PDB entry 8CF8 | electron microscopy, 2.20 A resolution | chains A and M of the 9 polymer chains in the assembly

Chain A:
Molecule: 16S rRNA
Organism: Escherichia coli BW25113
Sequence (1540 nucleotides; each row starts with the number of its first residue):
     1 AAAUUGAAGA GUUUGAUCAU GGCUCAGAUU GAACGCUGGC GGCAGGCCUA ACACAUGCAA
    61 GUCGAACGGU AACAGGAAGA AGCUUGCUUC UUUGCUGACG AGUGGCGGAC GGGUGAGUAA
   121 UGUCUGGGAA ACUGCCUGAU GGAGGGGGAU AACUACUGGA AACGGUAGCU AAUACCGCAU
   181 AACGUCGCAA GACCAAAGAG GGGGACCUUC GGGCCUCUUG CCAUCGGAUG UGCCCAGAUG
   241 GGAUUAGCUA GUAGGUGGGG UAACGGCUCA CCUAGGCGAC GAUCCCUAGC UGGUCUGAGA
   301 GGAUGACCAG CCACACUGGA ACUGAGACAC GGUCCAGACU CCUACGGGAG GCAGCAGUGG
   361 GGAAUAUUGC ACAAUGGGCG CAAGCCUGAU GCAGCCAUGC CGCGUGUAUG AAGAAGCCCU
   421 UCGGGUUGUA AAGUACUUUC AGCGGGGAGG AAGGGAGUAA AGUUAAUACC UUUGCUCAUU
   481 GACGUUACCC GCAGAAGAAG CACCGGCUAA CUCCGUGCCA GCAGCCXCGG UAAUACGGAG
   541 GGUGCAAGCG UUAAUCGGAA UUACUGGGCG UAAAGCGCAC GCAGGCGGUU UGUUAAGUCA
   601 GAUGUGAAAU CCCCGGGCUC AACCUGGGAA CUGCAUCUGA UACUGGCAAG CUUGAGUCUC
   661 GUAGAGGGGG GUAGAAUUCC AGGUGUAGCG GUGAAAUGCG UAGAGAUCUG GAGGAAUACC
   721 GGUGGCGAAG GCGGCCCCCU GGACGAAGAC UGACGCUCAG GUGCGAAAGC GUGGGGAGCA
   781 AACAGGAUUA GAUACCCUGG UAGUCCACGC CGUAAACGAU GUCGACUUGG AGGUUGUGCC
   841 CUUGAGGCGU GGCUUCCGGA GCUAACGCGU UAAGUCGACC GCCUGGGGAG UACGGCCGCA
   901 AGGUUAAAAC UCAAAUGAAU UGACGGGGGC CCGCACAAGC GGUGGAGCAU GUGGUUUAAU
   961 UCGAUGXAAC GCGAAGAACC UUACCUGGUC UUGACAUCCA CGGAAGUUUU CAGAGAUGAG
  1021 AAUGUGCCUU CGGGAACCGU GAGACAGGUG CUGCAUGGCU GUCGUCAGCU CGUGUUGUGA
  1081 AAUGUUGGGU UAAGUCCCGC AACGAGCGCA ACCCUUAUCC UUUGUUGCCA GCGGUCCGGC
  1141 CGGGAACUCA AAGGAGACUG CCAGUGAUAA ACUGGAGGAA GGUGGGGAUG ACGUCAAGUC
  1201 AUCAUGGCCC UUACGACCAG GGCUACACAC GUGCUACAAU GGCGCAUACA AAGAGAAGCG
  1261 ACCUCGCGAG AGCAAGCGGA CCUCAUAAAG UGCGUCGUAG UCCGGAUUGG AGUCUGCAAC
  1321 UCGACUCCAU GAAGUCGGAA UCGCUAGUAA UCGUGGAUCA GAAUGCCACG GUGAAUACGU
  1381 UCCCGGGCCU UGUACACACC GCCCGUXACA CCAUGGGAGU GGGUUGCAAA AGAAGUAGGU
  1441 AGCUUAACCU UCGGGAGGGC GCUUACCACU UUGUGAUUCA UGACUGGGGU GAAGUCGUAA
  1501 CAAGGUAACC GUAGGGGAAC CUGCGGUUGG AUCACCUCCU
Disordered / not traced: 1-929, 1390-1540
Modified positions: PSU (pseudouridine-5'-monophosphate) at position 516, G7M (N7-methyl-guanosine-5'-monophosphate) at position 527, 2MG (2N-methylguanosine-5'-monophosphate) at position 966, 5MC (5-methylcytidine-5'-monophosphate) at position 967, 2MG (2N-methylguanosine-5'-monophosphate) at position 1207, 4OC (4n,o2'-methylcytidine-5'-monophosphate) at position 1402, 5MC (5-methylcytidine-5'-monophosphate) at position 1407, UR3 (3-methyluridine-5'-monophoshate) at position 1498, 2MG (2N-methylguanosine-5'-monophosphate) at position 1516, MA6 (6N-dimethyladenosine-5'-monophoshate) at position 1518, MA6 (6N-dimethyladenosine-5'-monophoshate) at position 1519
Bound ions: Mg2+ site 1 near C934 (its only coordinating residue here); Mg2+ site 2 near A937 (its only coordinating residue here); K+ site 1: U943, G944; K+ site 2: U943, G944, G945; Mg2+ site 3: G944, G945; Mg2+ site 4: A964, U1199; K+ site 3: G971, G1233, U1364; Mg2+ site 5 near C972 (its only coordinating residue here); K+ site 4: G976, C1359, G1361, A1362; K+ site 5: A978, C979; Mg2+ site 6: C979, C980, U981, G1222; Mg2+ site 7 near C980 (its only coordinating residue here); 13 more Mg2+ sites not listed; 7 more K+ sites not listed
Residues lining bound ligands: Eravacycline (YQM): U965, 2MG_966, G1053, C1054, C1195, A1196, A1197, G1198
From the paper describing this entry:
  - Mg2+ coordination through a water molecule: 2MG_966

Chain M:
Protein: Small ribosomal subunit protein uS13
Organism: Escherichia coli BW25113
Reference sequence: P0A7S9 (RS13_ECOLI); residue numbers follow UniProt; this construct covers 1-118
Amino-acid sequence (118 residues; numbered 1 to 118; the number before each row is that of its first residue):
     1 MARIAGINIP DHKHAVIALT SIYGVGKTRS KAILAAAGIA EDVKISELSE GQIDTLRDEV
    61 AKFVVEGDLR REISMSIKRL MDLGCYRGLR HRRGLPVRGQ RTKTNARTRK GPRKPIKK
Disordered / not traced: 1, 117-118
Swiss-Prot annotation at these positions:
  - natural variant: Leu89 to Gly99 (deletion: In PW118), Gln100 to Lys118 (deletion: In rpsM413), Asn105 (N105H: In PW095; N105K: In PW097)
  - mutagenesis: Leu83 to Lys118 (Decreased growth rate at all temperatures. Decreased affinity of the 30S subunit P site for tRNA in vitro), Lys114 to Lys118 (Decreased growth rate at all temperatures. Decreased affinity of the 30S subunit P site for tRNA in vitro)
Bound ions: K+ site 1: Thr20, Ile22, Val25 (shared with U1330(A) of chain A); K+ site 2: Gly99, Gln100 (shared with U1224(A), A1225(A), C1322(A) of chain A)

Interface between chain A and chain M:
Residue-residue contacts (87):
  A946(A) - Arg113(M)  salt bridge to the phosphate
  G947(A) - Arg107(M)  phosphate contact
  G947(A) - Thr108(M)  hydrogen bond to the phosphate
  G947(A) - Arg113(M)  salt bridge to the phosphate
  C948(A) - Asn105(M)  base contact
  C948(A) - Ala106(M)  phosphate contact
  C948(A) - Arg107(M)  hydrogen bond to the phosphate
  C948(A) - Thr108(M)  hydrogen bond to the phosphate
  A949(A) - Gln100(M)  phosphate contact
  A949(A) - Arg101(M)  phosphate contact
  A949(A) - Asn105(M)  hydrogen bond to the base
  U950(A) - Arg101(M)  salt bridge to the phosphate
  U950(A) - Thr104(M)  hydrogen bond to the base
  U950(A) - Asn105(M)  base contact
  G951(A) - Arg101(M)  salt bridge to the phosphate
  G951(A) - Thr104(M)  base contact
  U952(A) - Lys103(M)  base contact
  U952(A) - Thr104(M)  base contact
  G953(A) - Lys103(M)  base contact
  G954(A) - Lys103(M)  base contact
  A1225(A) - Gln100(M)  phosphate contact
  A1225(A) - Arg101(M)  phosphate contact
  A1225(A) - Thr102(M)  hydrogen bond to the phosphate
  A1225(A) - Lys103(M)  phosphate contact
  C1226(A) - Arg90(M)  salt bridge to the phosphate
  C1226(A) - Leu95(M)  phosphate contact
  C1226(A) - Thr102(M)  hydrogen bond to the sugar
  C1226(A) - Lys103(M)  base contact
  C1226(A) - Lys110(M)  hydrogen bond to the sugar
  A1227(A) - Leu95(M)  phosphate contact
  A1227(A) - Lys110(M)  salt bridge to the phosphate
  A1227(A) - Lys114(M)  hydrogen bond to the sugar
  A1227(A) - Ile116(M)  base contact
  C1228(A) - Lys103(M)  hydrogen bond to the base
  C1228(A) - Arg107(M)  salt bridge to the phosphate
  C1228(A) - Lys110(M)  salt bridge to the phosphate
  C1228(A) - Arg113(M)  phosphate contact
  C1228(A) - Lys114(M)  salt bridge to the phosphate
  C1228(A) - Ile116(M)  sugar contact
  A1229(A) - Thr104(M)  base contact
  A1229(A) - Arg113(M)  salt bridge to the phosphate
  C1230(A) - Thr104(M)  base contact
  C1243(A) - Lys27(M)  hydrogen bond to the sugar
  U1295(A) - His14(M)  hydrogen bond to the phosphate
  C1296(A) - His14(M)  salt bridge to the phosphate
  C1302(A) - Lys13(M)  salt bridge to the phosphate
  C1302(A) - His14(M)  base contact
  C1302(A) - Ile17(M)  base contact
  A1306(A) - Thr108(M)  hydrogen bond to the sugar
  U1307(A) - Gln100(M)  hydrogen bond to the phosphate
  U1307(A) - Thr108(M)  sugar contact
  U1307(A) - Arg109(M)  sugar contact
  U1308(A) - Ile77(M)  sugar contact
  U1308(A) - His91(M)  hydrogen bond to the phosphate
  U1308(A) - Pro96(M)  phosphate contact
  U1308(A) - Val97(M)  hydrogen bond to the phosphate
  U1308(A) - Arg98(M)  salt bridge to the phosphate
  U1308(A) - Gln100(M)  hydrogen bond to the phosphate
  U1308(A) - Arg109(M)  sugar contact
  G1309(A) - Ser76(M)  hydrogen bond to the sugar
  G1309(A) - Ile77(M)  sugar contact
  G1309(A) - Leu80(M)  phosphate contact
  G1309(A) - Arg87(M)  salt bridge to the phosphate
  G1309(A) - His91(M)  salt bridge to the phosphate
  G1309(A) - Val97(M)  phosphate contact
  G1309(A) - Arg98(M)  salt bridge to the phosphate
  G1310(A) - Arg87(M)  salt bridge to the phosphate
  C1320(A) - Tyr86(M)  sugar contact
  U1321(A) - Tyr86(M)  sugar contact
  C1322(A) - Tyr86(M)  hydrogen bond to the phosphate
  C1322(A) - Gly99(M)  sugar contact
  G1323(A) - Gly99(M)  phosphate contact
  C1328(A) - Thr28(M)  hydrogen bond to the phosphate
  C1328(A) - Arg29(M)  hydrogen bond to the sugar
  A1329(A) - Gly24(M)  hydrogen bond to the phosphate
  A1329(A) - Val25(M)  phosphate contact
  A1329(A) - Gly26(M)  hydrogen bond to the phosphate
  A1329(A) - Lys27(M)  phosphate contact
  A1329(A) - Thr28(M)  phosphate contact
  A1329(A) - Arg29(M)  hydrogen bond to the phosphate
  A1329(A) - Leu69(M)  sugar contact
  U1330(A) - Ile22(M)  phosphate contact
  U1330(A) - Tyr23(M)  phosphate contact
  U1330(A) - Gly24(M)  hydrogen bond to the phosphate
  U1330(A) - Val25(M)  hydrogen bond to the phosphate
  U1330(A) - Gly26(M)  phosphate contact
  G1331(A) - Tyr23(M)  phosphate contact
Interface residues without a listed pair, chain A (34 interface residues in all): U1224, A1332
Interface residues without a listed pair, chain M (40 interface residues in all): Ile73, Pro112

In short:
34 residues of chain A and 40 residues of chain M are in contact, with 26 hydrogen bonds and 17 salt bridges.
Polar pairs include A949(A)-Asn105(M), U950(A)-Thr104(M) and C1228(A)-Lys103(M). Chain A binds Eravacycline.
From UniProt: 5 mutagenesis sites on chain M. The paper reports water-mediated Mg2+ coordination by
2MG_966(A).
Here chain A is 16S rRNA and chain M is Small ribosomal subunit protein uS13, both from Escherichia coli
BW25113. Entry 8CF8 (Eravacycline bound to the 30S head) was determined by electron microscopy, deposited
together with 8CA7, 8CAI, 8CEP, 8CF1, 8CGI, 8CGJ, 8CGR and 8CGU.
